PDB entry 8W19 | electron microscopy, 4.40 A resolution (low resolution: residue-level contacts below are approximate; hydrogen-bond / salt-bridge calls are withheld) | chains F and K of the 15 polymer chains in the assembly

[Chain F (and K)]
Protein: Core protein VP3
From: Bluetongue virus (serotype 1 / isolate South Africa)
Notes: chain K of this document is another copy of the same molecule, construct and numbering; everything in this record applies to it too
Reference sequence: Q1AE73 (Q1AE73_9REOV); residues 1-901 here = UniProt positions 1-901
Sequence (901 residues; numbered 1 to 901; the number before each row is that of its first residue):
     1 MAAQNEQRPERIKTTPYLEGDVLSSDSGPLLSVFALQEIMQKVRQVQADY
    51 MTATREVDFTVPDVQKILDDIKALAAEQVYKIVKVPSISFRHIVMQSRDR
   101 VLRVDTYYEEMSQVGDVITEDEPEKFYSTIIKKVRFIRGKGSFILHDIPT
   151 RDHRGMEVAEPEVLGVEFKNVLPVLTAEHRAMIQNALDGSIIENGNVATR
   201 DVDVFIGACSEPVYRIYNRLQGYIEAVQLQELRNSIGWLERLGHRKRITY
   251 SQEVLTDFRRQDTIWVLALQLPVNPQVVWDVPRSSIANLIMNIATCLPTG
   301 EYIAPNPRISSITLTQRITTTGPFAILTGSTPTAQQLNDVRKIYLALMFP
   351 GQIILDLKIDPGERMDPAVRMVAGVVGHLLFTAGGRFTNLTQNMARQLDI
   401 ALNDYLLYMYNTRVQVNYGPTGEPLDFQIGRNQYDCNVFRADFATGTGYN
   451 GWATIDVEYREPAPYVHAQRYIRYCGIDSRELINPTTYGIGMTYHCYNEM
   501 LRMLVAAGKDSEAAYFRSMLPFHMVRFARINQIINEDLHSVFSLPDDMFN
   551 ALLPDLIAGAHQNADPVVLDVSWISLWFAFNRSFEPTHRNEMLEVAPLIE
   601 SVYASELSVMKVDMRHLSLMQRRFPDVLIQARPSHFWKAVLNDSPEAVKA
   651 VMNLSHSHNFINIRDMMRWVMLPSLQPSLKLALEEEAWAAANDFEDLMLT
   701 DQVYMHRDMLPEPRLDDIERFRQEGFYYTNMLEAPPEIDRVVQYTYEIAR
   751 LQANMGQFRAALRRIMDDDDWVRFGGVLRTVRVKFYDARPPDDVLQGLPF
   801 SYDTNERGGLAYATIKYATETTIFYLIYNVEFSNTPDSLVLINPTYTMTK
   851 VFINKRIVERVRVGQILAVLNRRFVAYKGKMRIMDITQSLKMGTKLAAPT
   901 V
Unresolved in the structure: 1-23, 52-58, 656-661, 807-810, 893-901 (chain K: 1-11, 50-62, 481-488, 895-901)
Reported in the primary citation:
  - mutagenesis - R431F: abolished growth in response to reverse genetics method

[How chain F and chain K interact]
Residue-residue contacts (10):
  Q47(F) with I490(K)
  Y50(F) with G489(K)
  A558(F) with R502(K); V505(K)
  G559(F) with R517(K)
  A560(F) with N498(K)
  R664(F) with R473(K)
  N805(F) with R259(K)
  A811(F) with R233(K); R259(K)
Interface residues without a listed pair, chain F (14 interface residues in all): D49, M51, Q392, H561, N662, E806
Interface residues without a listed pair, chain K (16 interface residues in all): T256, R260, P305, G476, R480, D510, S518

[Overview]
14 residues of chain F and 16 residues of chain K are in contact. From the paper: R431F of chain F abolishes
growth in response to reverse genetics method.
Chain F and chain K are both Core protein VP3 (Bluetongue virus (serotype 1 / isolate South Africa)); the
structure, Cryo-EM structure of BTV star-subcore, was determined by electron microscopy, deposited together
with 8W12, 8W1C, 8W1O, 8W1R and 8W1S.
